PDB entry 7E6N | X-ray diffraction, 1.84 A resolution | chains A and B

# Chain A (and B)
Protein: 3C-like proteinase
From: Human coronavirus NL63
Notes: EC 3.4.22.-; chain B of this document is another copy of the same molecule, construct and numbering; everything in this record applies to it too
UniProt: P0C6U6 (R1A_CVHNL); residues 1-303 here correspond to UniProt positions 2940-3242 (UniProt number = residue number + 2939)
Sequence (303 residues; each row starts with the number of its first residue):
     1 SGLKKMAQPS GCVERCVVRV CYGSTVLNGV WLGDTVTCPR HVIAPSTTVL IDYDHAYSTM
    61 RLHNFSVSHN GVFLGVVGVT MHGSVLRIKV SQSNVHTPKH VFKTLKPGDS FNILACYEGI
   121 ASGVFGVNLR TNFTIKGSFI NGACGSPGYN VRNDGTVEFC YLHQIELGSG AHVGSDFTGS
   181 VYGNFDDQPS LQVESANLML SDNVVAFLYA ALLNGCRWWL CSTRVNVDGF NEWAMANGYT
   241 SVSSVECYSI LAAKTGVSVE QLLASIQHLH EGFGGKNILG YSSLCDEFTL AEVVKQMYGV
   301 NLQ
Unresolved in the structure: 1, 301-303 (chain B: 1, 271-272, 301-303)
UniProt features mapped onto this chain:
  - active site (For 3CL-PRO activity): His-41, Cys-144
  - site: Gln-303 (Cleavage)

# How chain A and chain B interact
Contacting residue pairs (46; chain A residue first):
  Lys-4(A) with Phe-125(B); Gly-126(B), hydrogen bond (side chain-backbone); Ser-138(B)
  Met-6(A) with Gly-123(B); Val-124(B); Phe-125(B), hydrophobic; Ser-138(B)
  Ala-7(A) with Gly-123(B); Val-124(B), hydrogen bond (backbone-backbone)
  Pro-9(A) with Ser-10(B); Glu-14(B); Ala-121(B); Ser-122(B)
  Ser-10(A) with Pro-9(B); Ser-10(B), hydrogen bond (side chain-backbone); Glu-14(B), hydrogen bond (backbone-side chain)
  Gly-11(A) with Gly-11(B); Glu-14(B), hydrogen bond (backbone-side chain); Arg-15(B)
  Glu-14(A) with Pro-9(B); Ser-10(B), hydrogen bond (side chain-backbone); Gly-11(B), hydrogen bond (side chain-backbone)
  Arg-15(A) with Arg-15(B)
  Ala-121(A) with Pro-9(B)
  Ser-122(A) with Pro-9(B)
  Gly-123(A) with Met-6(B); Ala-7(B)
  Val-124(A) with Met-6(B); Ala-7(B), hydrogen bond (backbone-backbone); Val-124(B), hydrophobic
  Phe-125(A) with Lys-4(B); Met-6(B), hydrophobic
  Lys-136(A) with Lys-4(B), hydrogen bond (backbone-side chain)
  Ser-138(A) with Gly-2(B); Gln-296(B), hydrogen bond
  Ile-140(A) with Gln-296(B); Met-297(B); Tyr-298(B); Gly-299(B)
  Ser-282(A) with Ser-282(B), hydrogen bond
  Lys-295(A) with Ile-140(B)
  Gln-296(A) with Ser-138(B), hydrogen bond; Ile-140(B)
  Met-297(A) with Ile-140(B)
  Tyr-298(A) with Ile-140(B)
  Gly-299(A) with Ile-140(B)
Other interface residues (no listed pair), chain A (28 interface residues in all): Gly-2, Lys-5, Gln-8, Leu-114, Gly-126, Val-127
Other interface residues (no listed pair), chain B (29 interface residues in all): Lys-5, Gln-8, Leu-114, Val-127, Lys-136, Glu-287, Lys-295

# Overview
Chain A and chain B form an interface of 28 and 29 residues respectively; the contacts include 12 hydrogen
bonds. Among the polar pairs are Lys-4(A)/Gly-126(B), Ser-10(A)/Ser-10(B) and Ser-10(A)/Glu-14(B). UniProt
lists active-site residues His-41(A) and Cys-144(A) on chain A.
Both chains are 3C-like proteinase (Human coronavirus NL63). Entry 7E6N (Crystal structure of HCoV-NL63
3C-like protease,pH5.2) was determined by X-ray diffraction (same publication as 7E6L, 7E6M and 7E6R).
